Entry 9E0N (electron microscopy, 3.24 A resolution); this record covers chains A and D of the 55 polymer chains in the assembly.

# Chain A
Molecule: 23S rRNA
From: Mycolicibacterium smegmatis
Sequence (3120 nucleotides; each row starts with the number of its first residue):
     1 UAAGUGUUUA AGGGCGCAUG GUGGAUGCCU UGGCACUGGG AGCCGAUGAA GGACGUAGGA
    61 GGCUGCGAUA AGCCUCGGGG AGCUGUCAAC CGAGCGUUGA UCCGAGGAUG UCCGAAUGGG
   121 GAAACCCGGC ACGAGUGAUG UCGUGUCACC AGGCGCUGAA UAUAUAGGCG UCUGGGGGGA
   181 ACGCGGGGAA GUGAAACAUC UCAGUACCCG UAGGAAGAGA AAACAAAAUG UGAUUCCGUG
   241 AGUAGUGGCG AGCGAAAGCG GAGGAUGGCU AAACCGUAUG CAUGUGAUAC CGGGUAGGGG
   301 UUGUGUGUGC GGGGUUGUGG GACCUAUCUU UCCGGCUCUA CCUGGCUGGA GGGCAGUGAG
   361 AAAAUGUUGU GGUUAGCGGA AAUGGCUUGG GAUGGCCUGC CGUAGACGGU GAGAGCCCGG
   421 UACGUGAAAA CCCGACGUCU GUCUUGAUGG UGUUCCCGAG UAGCAGCGGG CCCGUGGAAU
   481 CUGCUGUGAA UCUGCCGGGA CCACCCGGUA AGCCUGAAUA CUUCCCAGUG ACCGAUAGCG
   541 GAUUAGUACC GUGAGGGAAU GGUGAAAAGU ACCCCGGGAG GGGAGUGAAA GAGUACCUGA
   601 AACCGUGCGC UUACAAUCCG UCAGAGCCCU CGACGUGUCG UGGGGUGAUG GCGUGCCUUU
   661 UGAAGAAUGA GCCUGCGAGU CAGGGACAUG UCGCGAGGUU AACCCGGGUG GGGUAGCCGC
   721 AGCGAAAGCG AGUCUGAAUA GGGCGUAUCC ACACAAGAGU GUGUGGUGUA GUGGUGUGUU
   781 CUGGACCCGA AGCGGAGUGA UCUACCCAUG GCCAGGGUGA AGCGCGGGUA AGACCGCGUG
   841 GAGGCCCGAA CCCACUUAGG UUGAAGACUG AGGGGAUGAG CUGUGGGUAG GGGUGAAAGG
   901 CCAAUCAAAC UCCGUGAUAG CUGGUUCUCC CCGAAAUGCA UUUAGGUGCA GCGUCGCAUG
   961 UUUCUUGCCG GAGGUAGAGC UACUGGAUGG CCGAUGGGCC CCACAGGGUU ACUGACGUCA
  1021 GCCAAACUCC GAAUGCCGGU AAGUCCAAGA GUGCGGCAGU GAGACGGCGG GGGAUAAGCU
  1081 CCGUGCGUCG AGAGGGAAAC AGCCCAGAUC GCCGGCUAAG GCCCCUAAGC GUGUGCUAAG
  1141 UGGAAAAGGA UGUGCAGUCG CGAAGACAAC CAGGAGGUUG GCUUAGAAGC AGCCACCCUU
  1201 GAAAGAGUGC GUAAUAGCUC ACUGGUCAAG UGAUUGUGCG CCGAUAAUGU AGCGGGGCUC
  1261 AAGCACACCG CCGAAGCCGC GGCAGCCAAC GUGUUGGCUG GGUAGGGGAG CGUCCUGCAU
  1321 CCGGUGAAGC CGCCGAGUGA UCGAGUGGUG GAGGGUGUGG GAGUGAGAAU GCAGGCAUGA
  1381 GUAGCGAUUA GGCAAGUGAG AACCUUGCCC GCCGAAAGAC CAAGGGUUCC UGGGCCAGGC
  1441 CAGUCCGCCC AGGGUGAGUC GGGACCUAAG GCGAGGCCGA CAGGCGUAGU CGAUGGACAA
  1501 CGGGUUGAUA UUCCCGUACC CGUGUAUGUG CGUCCAUGAU GAAUCAGCGG UACUAACCAU
  1561 CCAAAACCAC CGUGACCGCA CCUUUCGGGG UGUGGCGUUG GUGGGGCUGC AUGGGACCUU
  1621 CGUUGGUAGU AGUCAAGCGA UGGGGUGACG CAGGAAGGUA GCCGUACCGG UCAGUGGUAA
  1681 UACCGGGGUA AGCCUGUAGG GAGUCAGAUA GGUAAAUCCG UCUGGCAUAU AUCCUGAGAG
  1741 GUGAUGCAUA GCCGAGUGAG GCGAAUUCGG UGAUCCUAUG CUGCCGAGAA AAGCCUCUAG
  1801 CGAGGACAUA CACGGCCCGU ACCCCAAACC AACACAGGUG GUCAGGUAGA GAAUACUAAG
  1861 GCGUACGAGU GAACUAUGGU UAAGGAACUC GGCAAAAUGC CCCCGUAACU UCGGGAGAAG
  1921 GGGGACCCAC AUGGCGUGUA AGCCUUUACG GCCCAAGCGU GAGUGGGUGG CACAAACCAG
  1981 UGAGAAGCGA CUGUUUACUA AAAACACAGG UCCGUGCGAA GUCGCAAGAC GAUGUAUACG
  2041 GACUGACGCC UGCCCGGUGC UGGAAGGUUA AGAGGACCCG UUAACUCCCU UUGGGGGUGA
  2101 AGCGGAGAAU UUAAGCCCCA GUAAACGGCG GUGGUAACUA UAACCAUCCU AAGGUAGCGA
  2161 AAUUCCUUGU CGGGUAAGUU CCGACCUGCA CGAAUGGCGU AACGACUUCU CAACUGUCUC
  2221 AACCAUAGAC UCGGCGAAAU UGCACUACGA GUAAAGAUGC UCGUUACGCG CGGCAGGACG
  2281 AAAAGACCCC GGGACCUUCA CUACAACUUG GUAUUGGUGC UCGAUACGGU UUGUGUAGGA
  2341 UAGGUGGGAG ACUGUGAAGC UCACACGCCA GUGUGGGUGG AGUCGUUGUU GAAAUACCAC
  2401 UCUGAUCGUA UUGGGCCUCU AACCUCGGAC CGUAUAUCCG GUUCAGGGAC AGUGCCUGGU
  2461 GGGUAGUUUA ACUGGGGCGG UUGCCUCCUA AAAUGUAACG GAGGCGCCCA AAGGUUCCCU
  2521 CAACCUGGAC GGCAAUCAGG UGUUGAGUGU AAGUGCACAA GGGAGCUUGA CUGCGAGACG
  2581 GACAUGUCGA GCAGGGACGA AAGUCGGGAC UAGUGAUCCG GCACCUCUGA GUGGAAGGGG
  2641 UGUCGCUCAA CGGAUAAAAG GUACCCCGGG GAUAACAGGC UGAUCUUCCC CAAGAGUCCA
  2701 UAUCGACGGG AUGGUUUGGC ACCUCGAUGU CGGCUCGUCG CAUCCUGGGG CUGGAGCAGG
  2761 UCCCAAGGGU UGGGCUGUUC GCCCAUUAAA GCGGCACGCG AGCUGGGUUU AGAACGUCGU
  2821 GAGACAGUUC GGUCUCUAUC CGCCGCGCGC GUCAGAAGCU UGAGGAAACC UGUCCCUAGU
  2881 ACGAGAGGAC CGGGACGGAC GAACCUCUGG UAUACCAGUU GUCCCACCAG GGGCACGGCU
  2941 GGAUAGCCAC GUUCGGACAG GAUAACCGCU GAAAGCAUCU AAGCGGGAAA CCUCUUCCAA
  3001 GACCAGGCUU CUCACCCUCU AGGAGGGAUA AGGCCCCCCG CAGACCACGG GAUUGAUAGA
  3061 CCAGACCUGG AAGCCUAGUA AUAGGUGCAG GGAACUGGCA CUAACCGGCC GAAAACUUAC
Unresolved in the structure: 1, 340-344, 634-637, 1004-1005, 1756-1757, 1946-1948, 3120
Bound ions: Mg2+ site 1 near U117 (its only coordinating residue here); Mg2+ site 2: A194, A196, C197; Mg2+ site 3: G217, G219; Mg2+ site 4 near G541 (its only coordinating residue here); Mg2+ site 5 near A666 (its only coordinating residue here); Mg2+ site 6: U668, A2727; Mg2+ site 7: C845, C846, A876; Mg2+ site 8 near A876 (its only coordinating residue here); Mg2+ site 9: G933, G1302; Mg2+ site 10 near U937 (its only coordinating residue here); Mg2+ site 11 near G946 (its only coordinating residue here); Mg2+ site 12 near G977 (its only coordinating residue here); 41 more Mg2+ sites not listed
What the authors report for this chain:
  - conformationally variable residues (loop rearrangement): A2136 to U2139

# Chain D
Molecule: Large ribosomal subunit protein uL3
From: Mycolicibacterium smegmatis
UniProtKB: A0QSD1 (RL3_MYCS2); numbering as in UniProt (aligned over 1-217)
Sequence (217 residues; row label = number of the first residue in the row):
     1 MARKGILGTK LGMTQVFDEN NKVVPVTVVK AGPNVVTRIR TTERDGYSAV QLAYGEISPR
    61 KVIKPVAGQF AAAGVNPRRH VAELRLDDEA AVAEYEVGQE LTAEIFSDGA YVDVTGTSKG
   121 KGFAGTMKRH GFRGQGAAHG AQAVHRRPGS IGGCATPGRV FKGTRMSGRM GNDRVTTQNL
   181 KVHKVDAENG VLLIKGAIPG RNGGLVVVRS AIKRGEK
Unresolved in the structure: 1, 216-217
Bound ions: Mg2+: His145 (shared with A1876(A) of chain A)

# Interface between chain A and chain D
Residue-residue contacts (194; chain A residue first):
  A858(A) - Gly140(D)  hydrogen bond to the phosphate
  G859(A) - Gln142(D)  hydrogen bond to the phosphate
  G860(A) - Gln142(D)  phosphate contact
  U861(A) - Gln142(D)  hydrogen bond to the base
  U1248(A) - Thr156(D)  base contact
  U1248(A) - Pro157(D)  base contact
  U1248(A) - Arg159(D)  hydrogen bond to the base
  U1248(A) - Phe161(D)  sugar contact
  G1249(A) - Arg159(D)  hydrogen bond to the base
  A1872(A) - Phe123(D)  hydrogen bond to the sugar
  A1873(A) - Phe123(D)  sugar contact
  A1873(A) - Gly125(D)  sugar contact
  C1874(A) - Arg146(D)  salt bridge to the phosphate
  U1875(A) - Ala143(D)  phosphate contact
  U1875(A) - His145(D)  hydrogen bond to the phosphate
  U1875(A) - Arg146(D)  phosphate contact
  A1876(A) - Ala143(D)  hydrogen bond to the phosphate
  A1876(A) - His145(D)  salt bridge to the phosphate
  C1888(A) - His139(D)  hydrogen bond to the base
  U1889(A) - His139(D)  sugar contact
  G1891(A) - His139(D)  hydrogen bond to the base
  C1893(A) - Ala138(D)  base contact
  C1893(A) - His139(D)  hydrogen bond to the base
  U2217(A) - Ala137(D)  phosphate contact
  U2217(A) - Ala138(D)  sugar contact
  C2218(A) - Gln135(D)  phosphate contact
  C2218(A) - Gly136(D)  phosphate contact
  C2218(A) - Ala137(D)  hydrogen bond to the phosphate
  A2221(A) - Met127(D)  phosphate contact
  A2221(A) - Gly134(D)  phosphate contact
  A2222(A) - Met127(D)  phosphate contact
  A2222(A) - Arg146(D)  salt bridge to the phosphate
  C2223(A) - Lys128(D)  salt bridge to the phosphate
  C2248(A) - Arg159(D)  hydrogen bond to the phosphate
  G2249(A) - Pro157(D)  phosphate contact
  G2249(A) - Arg159(D)  salt bridge to the phosphate
  G2272(A) - Phe123(D)  base contact
  G2273(A) - Met166(D)  base contact
  G2273(A) - Ser167(D)  sugar contact
  C2274(A) - Gly149(D)  sugar contact
  C2274(A) - Ile151(D)  base contact
  C2274(A) - Met166(D)  base contact
  A2275(A) - Arg147(D)  salt bridge to the phosphate
  A2275(A) - Gly149(D)  phosphate contact
  G2276(A) - Ile151(D)  phosphate contact
  G2276(A) - Gly153(D)  hydrogen bond to the sugar
  G2276(A) - Cys154(D)  hydrogen bond to the sugar
  G2276(A) - Gly158(D)  hydrogen bond to the base
  G2276(A) - Val160(D)  base contact
  G2277(A) - Cys154(D)  phosphate contact
  G2277(A) - Ala155(D)  sugar contact
  C2734(A) - Gln135(D)  base contact
  U2735(A) - Arg133(D)  salt bridge to the phosphate
  U2735(A) - Gln135(D)  sugar contact
  U2735(A) - Pro148(D)  hydrogen bond to the sugar
  U2735(A) - Gly149(D)  base contact
  U2735(A) - Ser150(D)  hydrogen bond to the base
  C2736(A) - Phe132(D)  sugar contact
  C2736(A) - Arg133(D)  phosphate contact
  C2736(A) - Pro148(D)  sugar contact
  C2736(A) - Ser150(D)  hydrogen bond to the base
  G2737(A) - Phe132(D)  phosphate contact
  G2737(A) - Arg165(D)  salt bridge to the phosphate
  U2738(A) - Phe161(D)  sugar contact
  C2795(A) - Thr156(D)  hydrogen bond to the phosphate
  C2795(A) - Pro157(D)  sugar contact
  A2796(A) - Cys154(D)  hydrogen bond to the phosphate
  A2796(A) - Ala155(D)  hydrogen bond to the phosphate
  A2796(A) - Thr156(D)  hydrogen bond to the phosphate
  G2798(A) - Ser150(D)  base contact
  G2798(A) - Gly152(D)  base contact
  G2798(A) - Gly153(D)  sugar contact
  G2798(A) - Cys154(D)  hydrogen bond to the sugar
  C2799(A) - Ser150(D)  hydrogen bond to the sugar
  C2799(A) - Gly152(D)  sugar contact
  C2799(A) - Cys154(D)  sugar contact
  G2802(A) - Gln135(D)  hydrogen bond to the base
  G2802(A) - Val144(D)  sugar contact
  G2802(A) - Arg147(D)  hydrogen bond to the sugar
  G2802(A) - Gly149(D)  base contact
  G2802(A) - Ser150(D)  base contact
  C2803(A) - Gly140(D)  phosphate contact
  C2803(A) - Ala141(D)  sugar contact
  C2803(A) - Gln142(D)  phosphate contact
  C2803(A) - Val144(D)  sugar contact
  U2804(A) - His139(D)  phosphate contact
  U2804(A) - Gly140(D)  sugar contact
  U2804(A) - Gln142(D)  phosphate contact
  G2842(A) - Ile151(D)  base contact
  G2842(A) - Arg159(D)  sugar contact
  G2842(A) - Val160(D)  hydrogen bond to the sugar
  C2843(A) - Val160(D)  sugar contact
  C2843(A) - Lys162(D)  salt bridge to the phosphate
  C2843(A) - Gly163(D)  phosphate contact
  C2843(A) - Met166(D)  hydrogen bond to the sugar
  C2844(A) - Arg129(D)  hydrogen bond to the phosphate
  C2844(A) - Gly163(D)  phosphate contact
  C2844(A) - Thr164(D)  sugar contact
  C2844(A) - Met166(D)  hydrogen bond to the sugar
  C2844(A) - Ser167(D)  hydrogen bond to the sugar
  C2844(A) - Gly168(D)  sugar contact
  G2845(A) - Arg129(D)  salt bridge to the phosphate
  G2845(A) - Arg169(D)  sugar contact
  C2846(A) - Arg169(D)  sugar contact
  A2857(A) - Pro65(D)  sugar contact
  A2857(A) - Val66(D)  sugar contact
  A2857(A) - Gln69(D)  base contact
  G2858(A) - Arg40(D)  base contact
  G2858(A) - Gln69(D)  hydrogen bond to the base
  C2859(A) - Arg40(D)  hydrogen bond to the base
  C2859(A) - Gln51(D)  hydrogen bond to the sugar
  C2859(A) - Val81(D)  phosphate contact
  C2859(A) - Ala82(D)  phosphate contact
  C2859(A) - Glu83(D)  hydrogen bond to the sugar
  U2860(A) - Tyr47(D)  hydrogen bond to the sugar
  U2860(A) - Ala82(D)  phosphate contact
  U2860(A) - Glu83(D)  hydrogen bond to the phosphate
  U2861(A) - Tyr47(D)  sugar contact
  U2861(A) - Arg85(D)  salt bridge to the phosphate
  G2862(A) - Arg85(D)  salt bridge to the phosphate
  A2902(A) - Arg129(D)  phosphate contact
  A2902(A) - Val175(D)  sugar contact
  A2903(A) - Ala197(D)  sugar contact
  A2903(A) - Ile198(D)  hydrogen bond to the sugar
  A2903(A) - Pro199(D)  sugar contact
  C2904(A) - Met13(D)  hydrogen bond to the sugar
  C2904(A) - Lys119(D)  hydrogen bond to the phosphate
  C2904(A) - Ala197(D)  sugar contact
  C2904(A) - Ile198(D)  sugar contact
  C2905(A) - Lys119(D)  salt bridge to the phosphate
  U2906(A) - Met13(D)  sugar contact
  U2906(A) - Thr14(D)  sugar contact
  U2906(A) - Gln15(D)  hydrogen bond to the sugar
  U2906(A) - Pro25(D)  base contact
  C2907(A) - Gln15(D)  sugar contact
  C2947(A) - Lys119(D)  phosphate contact
  C2947(A) - Lys121(D)  salt bridge to the phosphate
  C2947(A) - Lys128(D)  hydrogen bond to the sugar
  C2948(A) - Lys121(D)  salt bridge to the phosphate
  C2948(A) - Lys128(D)  sugar contact
  U2952(A) - Pro25(D)  sugar contact
  U2953(A) - Leu180(D)  sugar contact
  U2953(A) - Lys195(D)  sugar contact
  U2953(A) - Gly196(D)  sugar contact
  C2954(A) - Thr177(D)  sugar contact
  C2954(A) - Gln178(D)  hydrogen bond to the sugar
  C2954(A) - Asn179(D)  sugar contact
  G2955(A) - Gln178(D)  phosphate contact
  G2955(A) - Asn179(D)  hydrogen bond to the phosphate
  G2955(A) - Lys213(D)  hydrogen bond to the phosphate
  G2956(A) - Lys213(D)  sugar contact
  A2957(A) - Lys213(D)  base contact
  U2995(A) - Gln178(D)  hydrogen bond to the sugar
  U2995(A) - Ile212(D)  phosphate contact
  U2995(A) - Lys213(D)  sugar contact
  U2996(A) - Thr176(D)  hydrogen bond to the phosphate
  U2996(A) - Gln178(D)  sugar contact
  U2996(A) - Ile212(D)  phosphate contact
  C2997(A) - Arg174(D)  salt bridge to the phosphate
  C2997(A) - Thr176(D)  hydrogen bond to the phosphate
  C2998(A) - Arg174(D)  phosphate contact
  G3007(A) - Arg40(D)  base contact
  C3008(A) - Arg38(D)  hydrogen bond to the sugar
  C3008(A) - Arg40(D)  hydrogen bond to the base
  C3008(A) - Arg44(D)  sugar contact
  C3008(A) - Asp45(D)  sugar contact
  U3009(A) - Arg38(D)  salt bridge to the phosphate
  U3009(A) - Arg44(D)  phosphate contact
  U3009(A) - Gln69(D)  hydrogen bond to the base
  U3010(A) - Lys64(D)  sugar contact
  U3010(A) - Pro65(D)  hydrogen bond to the sugar
  U3010(A) - Gly68(D)  sugar contact
  U3010(A) - Gln69(D)  sugar contact
  C3011(A) - Lys64(D)  sugar contact
  A3031(A) - Lys64(D)  phosphate contact
  G3032(A) - Ile63(D)  phosphate contact
  G3032(A) - Lys64(D)  phosphate contact
  C3041(A) - Lys119(D)  hydrogen bond to the base
  C3041(A) - Arg201(D)  sugar contact
  A3042(A) - Lys119(D)  phosphate contact
  A3042(A) - Gly120(D)  hydrogen bond to the phosphate
  A3042(A) - Asn172(D)  hydrogen bond to the phosphate
  A3042(A) - Arg201(D)  salt bridge to the phosphate
  G3043(A) - Gly120(D)  phosphate contact
  G3043(A) - Lys121(D)  hydrogen bond to the phosphate
  G3043(A) - Gly122(D)  hydrogen bond to the phosphate
  G3043(A) - Arg169(D)  salt bridge to the phosphate
  A3044(A) - Gly122(D)  phosphate contact
  A3044(A) - Phe123(D)  hydrogen bond to the phosphate
  G3050(A) - Arg79(D)  sugar contact
  G3051(A) - Lys61(D)  salt bridge to the phosphate
  A3052(A) - Arg60(D)  salt bridge to the phosphate
  U3054(A) - Arg60(D)  hydrogen bond to the sugar
  G3055(A) - Arg60(D)  sugar contact
Interface residues without a listed pair, chain A (93 interface residues in all): U2219, C2220, G2256, G2805, G2901, G2946, C3046, U3053
Interface residues without a listed pair, chain D (96 interface residues in all): Lys10, Gly46, Ile57, Ala72, Thr115, Ser118, Ala124, His130, Met170, Gly200

# Overview
The interface between chain A and chain D involves 93 residues on one side and 96 on the other; the contacts
include 60 hydrogen bonds and 21 salt bridges. Among the polar pairs are U861(A)-Gln142(D), U1248(A)-Arg159(D)
and G1249(A)-Arg159(D). The Mg2+ site 2 is built by A194(A), A196(A) and C197(A). From the paper:
conformational variability at A2136(A).
Chain A is 23S rRNA and chain D is Large ribosomal subunit protein uL3, both from Mycolicibacterium smegmatis;
the structure, M. smegmatis unmethylated 70S ribosome structure, was determined by electron microscopy.
